5J9C - chains A and B; structure by X-ray diffraction, 1.96 A resolution.

Chain A (and B):
Name: peroxiredoxin Asp f3
From: Neosartorya fumigata (strain ATCC MYA-4609 / Af293 / CBS 101355 / FGSC A1100)
Notes: EC 1.11.1.15; chain B of this document is another copy of the same molecule, construct and numbering; everything in this record applies to it too
UniProt: O43099 (PMP20_ASPFU); residues 2-168 here = UniProt positions 2-168
Sequence (175 residues; numbered 0 to 174; the number before each row is that of its first residue; numbering starts at 0):
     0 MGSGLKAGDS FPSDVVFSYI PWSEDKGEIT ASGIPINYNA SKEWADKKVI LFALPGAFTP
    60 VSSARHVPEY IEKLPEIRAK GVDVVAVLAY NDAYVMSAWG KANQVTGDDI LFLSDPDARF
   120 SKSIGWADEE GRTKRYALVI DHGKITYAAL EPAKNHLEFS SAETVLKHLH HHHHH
Unresolved in the structure: 0-2, 170-174 (chain B: 0, 171-174)
Sequence notes: initiating methionine (0); expression tag (1, 169-174); engineered mutation Ser31 (Cys in O43099), Ser61 (Cys in O43099)
Ion coordination: Mg2+ near Glu157 (its only coordinating residue here)
What the authors report for this chain:
  - conformationally variable residues (helix shift, loop rearrangement): Asp24 to Ile35, Thr58 to Arg64
  - self-association interface (contacts with another copy of this molecule); pairs are residue here / residue on that copy: Ser31-Phe57 (hydrogen bond)

How chain A and chain B interact:
Contacting residue pairs (32):
  Ile28(A) - Ile28(B)  hydrophobic
  Ile28(A) - Phe57(B)  hydrophobic
  Thr29(A) - Ser62(B)
  Thr29(A) - Ala101(B)
  Ser31(A) - Phe57(B)  hydrogen bond (side chain-backbone)
  Ser31(A) - Thr58(B)  hydrogen bond (side chain-backbone)
  Ser31(A) - Pro59(B)
  Ser31(A) - Ser62(B)
  Gly32(A) - Pro59(B)
  Phe57(A) - Ile28(B)
  Phe57(A) - Ser31(B)  hydrogen bond (backbone-side chain)
  Phe57(A) - Tyr93(B)
  Phe57(A) - Ala97(B)  hydrophobic
  Thr58(A) - Ser31(B)
  Thr58(A) - Tyr93(B)
  Pro59(A) - Ser31(B)
  Pro59(A) - Tyr93(B)
  Ser62(A) - Thr29(B)
  Tyr89(A) - Asp91(B)  hydrogen bond
  Asn90(A) - Val94(B)
  Asp91(A) - Tyr89(B)  hydrogen bond
  Asp91(A) - Arg131(B)  salt bridge
  Tyr93(A) - Phe57(B)
  Tyr93(A) - Thr58(B)
  Tyr93(A) - Pro59(B)
  Tyr93(A) - Arg131(B)
  Val94(A) - Asn90(B)
  Val94(A) - Val94(B)  hydrophobic
  Ala97(A) - Phe57(B)  hydrophobic
  Ala101(A) - Thr29(B)
  Arg131(A) - Asp91(B)  salt bridge
  Arg131(A) - Tyr93(B)
Other interface residues (no listed pair), chain A (18 interface residues in all): Ile33, Ala56
Other interface residues (no listed pair), chain B (16 interface residues in all): Ala56
The authors on this interface:
  - residue pairs: Arg131(A)-Asp91(B) (salt bridge), Ser31(B)-Phe57(A) (hydrogen bond)

Overview:
18 residues of chain A face 16 of chain B across their interface, with 5 hydrogen bonds and 2 salt bridges.
Polar contacts include Asp91(A)-Arg131(B), Ser31(A)-Phe57(B) and Ser31(A)-Thr58(B). The authors report a salt
bridge between Arg131(A) and Asp91(B); a hydrogen bond between Ser31(B) and Phe57(A). The paper reports
conformational variability at Asp24(A) and Thr58(A); a self-association interface involving Ser31(A).
Chain A and chain B are both peroxiredoxin Asp f3 (Neosartorya fumigata (strain ATCC MYA-4609 / Af293 / CBS
101355 / FGSC A1100)); the structure, Crystal structure of peroxiredoxin Asp f3 C31S/C61S variant, was
determined by X-ray diffraction, deposited together with 5J9B.
